Entry 7DQP (X-ray diffraction, 2.20 A resolution); this record covers chains L and M of the 10 polymer chains in the assembly.

[Chain L (and M)]
Molecule: Ferritin
Organism: Penaeus japonicus
Notes: EC 1.16.3.1; chain M of this document is another copy of the same molecule, construct and numbering; everything in this record applies to it too
UniProt: T2B7E1 (T2B7E1_PENJP); numbering as in UniProt (aligned over 2-170)
Chain sequence (169 residues; numbered 2 to 170; the number before each row is that of its first residue):
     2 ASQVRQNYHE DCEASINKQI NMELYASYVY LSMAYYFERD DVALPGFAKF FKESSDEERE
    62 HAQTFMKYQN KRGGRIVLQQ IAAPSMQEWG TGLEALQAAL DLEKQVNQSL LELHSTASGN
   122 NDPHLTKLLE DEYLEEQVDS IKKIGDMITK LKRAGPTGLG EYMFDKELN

[Chain L / chain M interface]
Pairs across the interface - 26 pairs, chain L then chain M:
  E39(L) with K143(M), hydrogen bond (backbone-side chain)
  D41(L) with K143(M); G146(M); D147(M); T150(M), hydrogen bond (backbone-side chain)
  D42(L) with T150(M)
  V43(L) with T150(M); R154(M), hydrogen bond (backbone-side chain)
  A44(L) with D147(M); T150(M); K151(M); R154(M), hydrogen bond (backbone-side chain)
  L45(L) with R154(M)
  P46(L) with K151(M)
  G159(L) with R154(M)
  L160(L) with R154(M), hydrogen bond (backbone-backbone); A155(M); L160(M), hydrophobic
  E162(L) with R154(M), salt bridge
  Y163(L) with R154(M); A155(M), hydrophobic; M164(M); F165(M); E168(M), hydrogen bond
  M164(L) with M164(M), hydrophobic
  K167(L) with E168(M)
Interface residues without a listed pair, chain L (14 interface residues in all): R40
Interface residues without a listed pair, chain M (12 interface residues in all): G161

[In short]
14 residues of chain L face 12 of chain M across their interface, with 6 hydrogen bonds and 1 salt bridge.
Polar pairs include E162(L)-R154(M), E39(L)-K143(M) and D41(L)-T150(M).
Chain L and chain M are both Ferritin (Penaeus japonicus); the structure, Thermal treated Marsupenaeus
japonicus ferritin, was determined by X-ray diffraction (same publication as 7DQO).
